Entry 2JLI (X-ray diffraction, 1.13 A resolution); this record covers chain A.

# Chain A
Name: Yop proteins translocation protein
Source organism: Yersinia pestis
Notes: fragment: yscu cytoplasmic domain, residues 220-342
UniProtKB: P69986 (YSCU_YERPE); residues 220-342 here = UniProt positions 220-342
Amino-acid sequence (123 residues; each row starts with the number of its first residue):
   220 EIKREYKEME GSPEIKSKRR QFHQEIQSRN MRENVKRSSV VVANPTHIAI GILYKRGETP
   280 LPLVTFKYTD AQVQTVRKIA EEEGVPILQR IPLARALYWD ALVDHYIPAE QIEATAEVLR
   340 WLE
Not modelled in the structure: 220-239, 340-342
Reported in the primary citation:
  - conformationally variable residues (helix shift, loop rearrangement, order/disorder transition): Glu-220 to Arg-239, Gln-240 to Asn-249, Pro-264 to His-266
  - contacts within the chain: Asn-263/Arg-296
  - catalytic residues: Asn-263 (citing earlier work)

# Summary
The paper reports the catalytic residue Asn-263; conformational variability at Glu-220, Gln-240 and Pro-264.
Chain A is Yop proteins translocation protein (Yersinia pestis); the structure, Atomic resolution structure of
the cytoplasmic domain of Yersinia pestis YscU, a regulatory switch involved in ..., was determined by X-ray
diffraction, deposited together with 2JLH and 2JLJ.
